6HJL - chains A and C of the 4 polymer chains in the assembly; structure by X-ray diffraction, 2.20 A resolution.

# Chain A
Molecule: Bcl-2-like protein 1
Source organism: Homo sapiens
Reference sequence: Q07817 (B2CL1_HUMAN); numbering as in UniProt (aligned over 83-197)
Sequence (140 residues; each row starts with the number of its first residue; note: 56 numbers in that range are skipped by the numbering (no residue carries them; nothing is unmodelled there)):
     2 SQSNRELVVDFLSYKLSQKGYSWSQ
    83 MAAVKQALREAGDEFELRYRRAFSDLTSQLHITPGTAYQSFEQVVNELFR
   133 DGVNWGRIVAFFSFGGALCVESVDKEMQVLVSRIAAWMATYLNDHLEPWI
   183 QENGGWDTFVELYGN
Differences from the reference sequence: expression tag (2-26)
Swiss-Prot annotation at these positions:
  - motif: Val86 to Arg100 (BH3), Glu129 to Gly148 (BH1), Pro180 to Tyr195 (BH2)
  - mutagenesis: Phe131 to Asp133 (No heterodimerization with BAX), Val135 to Trp137 (Loss of anti-apoptotic activity), Gly138 to Ile140 (Loss of anti-apoptotic activity), Gly138 (G138A: No heterodimerization with BAX), Ser145 to Gly147 (Decreases interaction with DNM1L, no effect on endocytosis enhancement), Gly148 (G148E: No heterodimerization with BAX), Asp156 (D156A: No effect on caspase-1 cleavage), Asp176 (D176A: No effect on caspase-1 cleavage), Trp188 to Phe191 (Abolishes interaction with DNM1L and endocytosis enhancement), Trp188 to Asp189 (Reduces anti-apoptotic activity by about half), Asp189 (D189A: No effect on caspase-1 cleavage)
What the authors report for this chain:
  - conformationally variable residues (helix shift): Arg102 to Ile114

# Chain C
Molecule: Affimer ADB13
Source organism: synthetic construct
Sequence (90 residues; row label = number of the first residue in the row):
     2 ENSLEIEELARFAVDEHNKKENALLEFVRVVKAKEQMFSWLDWEETMYYL
    52 TLEAKDGGKKKLYEAKVWVKPALLWSPHGNFKELQEFKPV

# Interface between chain A and chain C
Pairs across the interface - 37 pairs, chain A then chain C:
  Ala93(A) - Trp41(C)
  Glu96(A) - Trp41(C)  hydrogen bond
  Phe97(A) - Trp41(C)  hydrophobic
  Phe97(A) - Trp44(C)  hydrophobic
  Phe97(A) - Leu74(C)  hydrophobic
  Arg100(A) - Trp41(C)
  Arg100(A) - Glu46(C)  salt bridge
  Arg100(A) - Trp69(C)
  Arg100(A) - Lys71(C)
  Tyr101(A) - Trp44(C)
  Tyr101(A) - Glu46(C)  hydrogen bond
  Tyr101(A) - Lys71(C)
  Tyr101(A) - Pro72(C)
  Arg103(A) - Phe82(C)
  Arg103(A) - Lys83(C)
  Arg103(A) - Glu84(C)  salt bridge
  Ala104(A) - Leu74(C)
  Asp107(A) - Trp76(C)
  Leu108(A) - Leu75(C)  hydrophobic
  Gln111(A) - Trp76(C)
  Glu129(A) - Trp76(C)
  Leu130(A) - Leu75(C)  hydrophobic
  Asp133(A) - Pro78(C)
  Asn136(A) - Asp43(C)
  Asn136(A) - Trp44(C)  hydrogen bond
  Trp137(A) - Asp43(C)  hydrogen bond (backbone-side chain)
  Gly138(A) - Trp41(C)
  Gly138(A) - Leu42(C)
  Gly138(A) - Asp43(C)  hydrogen bond (backbone-side chain)
  Gly138(A) - Trp44(C)
  Arg139(A) - Trp44(C)
  Arg139(A) - Ala73(C)  hydrogen bond (side chain-backbone)
  Arg139(A) - Leu74(C)  hydrogen bond (side chain-backbone)
  Val141(A) - Leu42(C)  hydrophobic
  Phe191(A) - Leu42(C)  hydrophobic
  Leu194(A) - Leu42(C)
  Tyr195(A) - Leu42(C)  hydrophobic
Also at the interface, not in a pair above, chain A (22 interface residues in all): Ala142
Also at the interface, not in a pair above, chain C (17 interface residues in all): His79
Interface features reported in the paper:
  - interface residues, chain C: Trp41(C)

# In short
22 residues of chain A face 17 of chain C across their interface, with 7 hydrogen bonds and 2 salt bridges.
Among the polar pairs are Arg100(A)-Glu46(C), Arg103(A)-Glu84(C) and Glu96(A)-Trp41(C). UniProt lists 19
mutagenesis sites on chain A. From the paper: the interface residue Trp41(C); conformational variability at
Arg102(A).
Here chain A is Bcl-2-like protein 1 (Homo sapiens) and chain C is Affimer ADB13 (synthetic construct). Entry
6HJL (Affimer:BclxL) was determined by X-ray diffraction.
